Entry 1QVF (X-ray diffraction, 3.10 A resolution); this record covers chains 0 and K of the 31 polymer chains in the assembly.

== Chain 0 ==
Molecule: 23S ribosomal RNA
Source organism: Haloarcula marismortui
Sequence (2922 nucleotides; row label = number of the first residue in the row):
     2 UUGGCUACUA UGCCAGCUGG UGGAUUGCUC GGCUCAGGCG CUGAUGAAGG ACGUGCCAAG
    62 CUGCGAUAAG CCAUGGGGAG CCGCACGGAG GCGAAGAACC AUGGAUUUCC GAAUGAGAAU
   122 CUCUCUAACA AUUGCUUCGC GCAAUGAGGA ACCCCGAGAA CUGAAACAUC UCAGUAUCGG
   182 GAGGAACAGA AAACGCAAUG UGAUGUCGUU AGUAACCGCG AGUGAACGCG AUACAGCCCA
   242 AACCGAAGCC CUCACGGGCA AUGUGGUGUC AGGGCUACCU CUCAUCAGCC GACCGUCUCG
   302 ACGAAGUCUC UUGGAACAGA GCGUGAUACA GGGUGACAAC CCCGUACUCG AGACCAGUAC
   362 GACGUGCGGU AGUGCCAGAG UAGCGGGGGU UGGAUAUCCC UCGCGAAUAA CGCAGGCAUC
   422 GACUGCGAAG GCUAAACACA ACCUGAGACC GAUAGUGAAC AAGUAGUGUG AACGAACGCU
   482 GCAAAGUACC CUCAGAAGGG AGGCGAAAUA GAGCAUGAAA UCAGUUGGCG AUCGAGCGAC
   542 AGGGCAUACA AGGUCCCUCG ACGAAUGACC GACGCGCGAG CGUCCAGUAA GACUCACGGG
   602 AAGCCGAUGU UCUGUCGUAC GUUUUGAAAA ACGAGCCAGG GAGUGUGUCU GCAUGGCAAG
   662 UCUAACCGGA GUAUCCGGGG AGGCACAGGG AAACCGACAU GGCCGCAGGG CUUUGCCCGA
   722 GGGCCGCCGU CUUCAAGGGC GGGGAGCCAU GUGGACACGA CCCGAAUCCG GACGAUCUAC
   782 GCAUGGACAA GAUGAAGCGU GCCGAAAGGC ACGUGGAAGU CUGUUAGAGU UGGUGUCCUA
   842 CAAUACCCUC UCGUGAUCUA UGUGUAGGGG UGAAAGGCCC AUCGAGUCCG GCAACAGCUG
   902 GUUCCAAUCG AAACAUGUCG AAGCAUGACC UCCGCCGAGG UAGUCUGUGA GGUAGAGCGA
   962 CCGAUUGGUG UGUCCGCCUC CGAGAGGAGU CGGCACACCU GUCAAACUCC AAACUUACAG
  1022 ACGCCGUUUG ACGCGGGGAU UCCGGUGCGC GGGGUAAGCC UGUGUACCAG GAGGGGAACA
  1082 ACCCAGAGAU AGGUUAAGGU CCCCAAGUGU GGAUUAAGUG UAAUCCUCUG AAGGUGGUCU
  1142 CGAGCCCUAG ACAGCCGGGA GGUGAGCUUA GAAGCAGCUA CCCUCUAAGA AAAGCGUAAC
  1202 AGCUUACCGG CCGAGGUUUG AGGCGCCCAA AAUGAUCGGG ACUCAAAUCC ACCACCGAGA
  1262 CCUGUCCGUA CCACUCAUAC UGGUAAUCGA GUAGAUUGGC GCUCUAAUUG GAUGGAAGUA
  1322 GGGGUGAAAA CUCCUAUGGA CCGAUUAGUG ACGAAAAUCC UGGCCAUAGU AGCAGCGAUA
  1382 GUCGGGUGAG AACCCCGACG GCCUAAUGGA UAAGGGUUCC UCAGCACUGC UGAUCAGCUG
  1442 AGGGUUAGCC GGUCCUAAGU CAUACCGCAA CUCGACUAUG ACGAAAUGGG AAACGGGUUA
  1502 AUAUUCCCGU GCCACUAUGC AGUGAAAGUU GACGCCCUGG GGUCGAUCAC GCUGGGCAUU
  1562 CGCCCAGUCG AACCGUCCAA CUCCGUGGAA GCCGUAAUGG CAGGAAGCGG ACGAACGGCG
  1622 GCAUAGGGAA ACGUGAUUCA ACCUGGGGCC CAUGAAAAGA CGAGCAUAGU GUCCGUACCG
  1682 AGAACCGACA CAGGUGUCCA UGGCGGCGAA AGCCAAGGCC UGUCGGGAGC AACCAACGUU
  1742 AGGGAAUUCG GCAAGUUAGU CCCGUACCUU CGGAAGAAGG GAUGCCUGCU CCGGAACGGA
  1802 GCAGGUCGCA GUGACUCGGA AGCUCGGACU GUCUAGUAAC AACAUAGGUG ACCGCAAAUC
  1862 CGCAAGGACU CGUACGGUCA CUGAAUCCUG CCCAGUGCAG GUAUCUGAAC ACCUCGUACA
  1922 AGAGGACGAA GGACCUGUCA ACGGCGGGGG UAACUAUGAC CCUCUUAAGG UAGCGUAGUA
  1982 CCUUGCCGCA UCAGUAGCGG CUUGCAUGAA UGGAUUAACC AGAGCUUCAC UGUCCCAACG
  2042 UUGGGCCCGG UGAACUGUAC AUUCCAGUGC GGAGUCUGGA GACACCCAGG GGGAAGCGAA
  2102 GACCCUAUGG AGCUUUACUG CAGGCUGUCG CUGAGACGUG GUCGCCGAUG UGCAGCAUAG
  2162 GUAGGAGACA CUACACAGGU ACCCGCGCUA GCGGGCCACC GAGUCAACAG UGAAAUACUA
  2222 CCCGUCGGUG ACUGCGACUC UCACUCCGGG AGGAGGACAC CGAUAGCCGG GCAGUUUGAC
  2282 UGGGGCGGUA CGCGCUCGAA AAGAUAUCGA GCGCGCCCUA UGGCUAUCUC AGCCGGGACA
  2342 GAGACCCGGC GAAGAGUGCA AGAGCAAAAG AUAGCUUGAC AGUGUUCUUC CCAACGAGGA
  2402 ACGCUGACGC GAAAGCGUGG UCUAGCGAAC CAAUUAGCCU GCUUGAUGCG GGCAAUUGAU
  2462 GACAGAAAAG CUACCCUAGG GAUAACAGAG UCGUCACUCG CAAGAGCACA UAUCGACCGA
  2522 GUGGCUUGCU ACCUCGAUGU CGGUUCCCUC CAUCCUGCCC GUGCAGAAGC GGGCAAGGGU
  2582 GAGGUUGUUC GCCUAUUAAA GGAGGUCGUG AGCUGGGUUU AGACCGUCGU GAGACAGGUC
  2642 GGCUGCUAUC UACUGGGUGU GUAAUGGUGU CUGACAAGAA CGACCGUAUA GUACGAGAGG
  2702 AACUACGGUU GGUGGCCACU GGUGUACCGG UUGUUCGAGA GAGCACGUGC CGGGUAGCCA
  2762 CGCCACACGG GGUAAGAGCU GAACGCAUCU AAGCUCGAAA CCCACUUGGA AAAGAGACAC
  2822 CGCCGAGGUC CCGCGUACAA GACGCGGUCG AUAGACUCGG GGUGUGCGCG UCGAGGUAAC
  2882 GAGACGUUAA GCCCACGAGC ACUAACAGAC CAAAGCCAUC AU
Not modelled in the structure: 2-9, 126-127, 715, 971-998, 1560, 1952-1963, 2137-2236, 2339-2343, 2665-2666, 2915-2923
Bound ions: Mg2+ site 1 near G28 (its only coordinating residue here); Na+ site 1: C40, G41; Na+ site 2: G56, A59, G61; Na+ site 3 near U108 (its only coordinating residue here); Mg2+ site 2 near U115 (its only coordinating residue here); Na+ site 4: C141, G142; Na+ site 5 near U146 (its only coordinating residue here); Mg2+ site 3: C162, U2276; K+ site 1: C162, U163, U172; Mg2+ site 4: A165, A167, C168; Na+ site 6: A165, A166, A167; Mg2+ site 5: A166, G219; 63 more Na+ sites not listed; 98 more Mg2+ sites not listed; 1 more K+ sites not listed

== Chain K ==
Protein: 50S ribosomal protein L15P
Source organism: Haloarcula marismortui
Reference sequence: P12737 (RL15_HALMA); numbering as in UniProt (aligned over 1-164)
Chain sequence (164 residues; each row starts with the number of its first residue):
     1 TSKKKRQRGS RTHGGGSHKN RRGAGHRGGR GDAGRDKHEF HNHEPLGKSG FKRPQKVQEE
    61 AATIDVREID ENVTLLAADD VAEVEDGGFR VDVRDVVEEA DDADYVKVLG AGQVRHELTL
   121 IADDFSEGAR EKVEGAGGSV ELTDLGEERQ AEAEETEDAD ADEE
Not modelled in the structure: 84-88, 151-164
Bound ions: Na+ site 1: Gly14 (shared with A1040(0), A1296(0) of chain 0); Na+ site 2: Ala33, Glu39; Na+ site 3: Asp36 (shared with G2466(0) of chain 0)

== Chain 0 / chain K interface ==
Contacting residue pairs - 172 pairs, chain 0 then chain K:
  G164(0) with Arg30(K), phosphate contact
  A165(0) with Gly29(K), phosphate contact; Arg30(K), hydrogen bond to the phosphate; Ala33(K), phosphate contact
  A166(0) with Ala24(K), base contact; Gly25(K), hydrogen bond to the base; Gly28(K), base contact; Gly29(K), hydrogen bond to the base; Ala33(K), phosphate contact; Gly34(K), hydrogen bond to the phosphate; His38(K), base contact
  G196(0) with Lys56(K), hydrogen bond to the sugar
  C197(0) with Lys56(K), phosphate contact
  U214(0) with Gln55(K), sugar contact
  A215(0) with Lys52(K), salt bridge to the phosphate; Gln55(K), sugar contact
  A216(0) with Lys52(K), salt bridge to the phosphate
  C220(0) with Lys48(K), sugar contact
  G221(0) with Arg35(K), phosphate contact; Leu46(K), phosphate contact; Gly47(K), hydrogen bond to the phosphate
  A222(0) with Asp32(K), phosphate contact; Arg35(K), salt bridge to the phosphate
  G223(0) with Gly31(K), phosphate contact; Asp32(K), hydrogen bond to the phosphate
  A226(0) with Gln55(K), base contact
  G416(0) with Lys56(K), phosphate contact
  G417(0) with Lys56(K), salt bridge to the phosphate
  U623(0) with Arg11(K), hydrogen bond to the phosphate
  U624(0) with Arg11(K), salt bridge to the phosphate; His18(K), salt bridge to the phosphate; Lys19(K), hydrogen bond to the phosphate
  U625(0) with Lys19(K), salt bridge to the phosphate
  G644(0) with Lys4(K), sugar contact; Arg8(K), salt bridge to the phosphate; His13(K), hydrogen bond to the base; Arg21(K), hydrogen bond to the base
  U645(0) with Lys4(K), salt bridge to the phosphate
  C687(0) with Glu99(K), base contact
  A688(0) with Asp65(K), hydrogen bond to the base; Arg67(K), salt bridge to the phosphate; Leu109(K), base contact; Ala111(K), base contact
  A692(0) with Gly50(K), sugar contact; Phe51(K), hydrogen bond to the sugar
  A693(0) with Phe51(K), sugar contact; Arg53(K), phosphate contact
  A694(0) with Arg53(K), salt bridge to the phosphate
  G697(0) with Thr63(K), base contact; Lys107(K), salt bridge to the phosphate; Leu109(K), base contact; Ser126(K), phosphate contact; Glu127(K), hydrogen bond to the phosphate
  A698(0) with Leu109(K), phosphate contact; Gly110(K), hydrogen bond to the phosphate; Ala111(K), sugar contact; Ser126(K), hydrogen bond to the phosphate; Gly128(K), phosphate contact
  C699(0) with Gly110(K), phosphate contact; Ala111(K), phosphate contact; Gly112(K), hydrogen bond to the phosphate; Lys132(K), salt bridge to the phosphate
  A700(0) with Asp70(K), hydrogen bond to the base; Glu71(K), base contact; Gly112(K), phosphate contact; Gln113(K), hydrogen bond to the base; Val114(K), base contact; Arg115(K), base contact
  U701(0) with Gln113(K), hydrogen bond to the phosphate; Arg115(K), salt bridge to the phosphate
  G745(0) with Arg67(K), base contact; Glu71(K), hydrogen bond to the base
  G754(0) with Lys3(K), phosphate contact; Lys4(K), salt bridge to the phosphate
  G755(0) with Lys3(K), salt bridge to the phosphate
  C757(0) with Arg27(K), phosphate contact; Gly31(K), hydrogen bond to the phosphate
  A758(0) with Arg27(K), salt bridge to the phosphate; Arg30(K), phosphate contact; Gly31(K), hydrogen bond to the phosphate
  C759(0) with Arg30(K), salt bridge to the phosphate
  A761(0) with Arg30(K), salt bridge to the phosphate
  C762(0) with Arg21(K), hydrogen bond to the base
  C896(0) with Arg30(K), hydrogen bond to the phosphate
  A897(0) with Gly23(K), phosphate contact; Ala24(K), hydrogen bond to the phosphate; Arg30(K), salt bridge to the phosphate
  G898(0) with Arg22(K), phosphate contact; Gly23(K), hydrogen bond to the phosphate; Ala24(K), phosphate contact; Gly25(K), hydrogen bond to the phosphate; His26(K), phosphate contact
  C899(0) with Arg22(K), salt bridge to the phosphate
  U900(0) with Lys19(K), salt bridge to the phosphate; Arg22(K), salt bridge to the phosphate
  G901(0) with His18(K), salt bridge to the phosphate; Lys19(K), phosphate contact
  G902(0) with Arg11(K), salt bridge to the phosphate; His18(K), salt bridge to the phosphate
  U903(0) with Arg11(K), salt bridge to the phosphate; Thr12(K), base contact; His13(K), sugar contact; His18(K), base contact
  U904(0) with Gln7(K), phosphate contact; Arg8(K), hydrogen bond to the base; Gly9(K), hydrogen bond to the phosphate; Ser10(K), hydrogen bond to the phosphate; Arg11(K), hydrogen bond to the phosphate
  C905(0) with Lys5(K), hydrogen bond to the base; Arg6(K), base contact
  C906(0) with Arg6(K), base contact
  G918(0) with His38(K), hydrogen bond to the base; Phe40(K), sugar contact
  U919(0) with Lys37(K), hydrogen bond to the phosphate; His38(K), sugar contact
  C920(0) with Lys37(K), salt bridge to the phosphate
  G924(0) with Gly25(K), hydrogen bond to the sugar; His38(K), base contact
  C925(0) with Gly25(K), phosphate contact; His26(K), salt bridge to the phosphate; Gly28(K), sugar contact; His38(K), base contact; Glu39(K), hydrogen bond to the sugar
  A926(0) with His38(K), sugar contact; Glu39(K), sugar contact; His41(K), hydrogen bond to the base
  U927(0) with His41(K), hydrogen bond to the sugar; Asn42(K), sugar contact
  U1041(0) with Gly14(K), sugar contact; Gly15(K), sugar contact; Gly16(K), phosphate contact
  U1042(0) with Ser17(K), hydrogen bond to the phosphate; Asn20(K), hydrogen bond to the phosphate
  A1294(0) with Gly16(K), phosphate contact
  G1295(0) with Thr12(K), hydrogen bond to the phosphate; Gly14(K), hydrogen bond to the phosphate; Gly15(K), hydrogen bond to the phosphate; Gly16(K), hydrogen bond to the phosphate
  A1296(0) with Lys3(K), salt bridge to the phosphate
  U1297(0) with Lys3(K), salt bridge to the phosphate
  U1298(0) with Arg6(K), hydrogen bond to the base
  G1299(0) with Thr1(K), phosphate contact; Arg6(K), hydrogen bond to the base
  G1300(0) with Thr1(K), hydrogen bond to the base
  C1301(0) with Lys5(K), base contact
  G1302(0) with Lys5(K), hydrogen bond to the base
  C1353(0) with Lys5(K), hydrogen bond to the base
  G1354(0) with Lys5(K), hydrogen bond to the base; Arg8(K), salt bridge to the phosphate
  C2396(0) with Phe40(K), sugar contact
  A2430(0) with Leu46(K), sugar contact; Gly47(K), hydrogen bond to the sugar
  C2431(0) with Gly47(K), phosphate contact; Lys48(K), hydrogen bond to the phosphate
  C2432(0) with Lys48(K), salt bridge to the phosphate
  U2441(0) with Phe51(K), sugar contact; Arg53(K), hydrogen bond to the phosphate
  G2442(0) with Arg53(K), salt bridge to the phosphate; Pro54(K), sugar contact; Val57(K), phosphate contact
  C2443(0) with Pro54(K), base contact; Lys56(K), hydrogen bond to the phosphate; Val57(K), sugar contact
  U2444(0) with Lys56(K), salt bridge to the phosphate
  G2452(0) with Phe51(K), base contact
  G2453(0) with Gly50(K), hydrogen bond to the phosphate; Phe51(K), sugar contact
  C2454(0) with Ser49(K), phosphate contact; Gly50(K), hydrogen bond to the phosphate
  A2465(0) with Phe40(K), base contact
  G2466(0) with Lys37(K), salt bridge to the phosphate
  A2467(0) with Lys37(K), salt bridge to the phosphate
Interface residues without a listed pair, chain 0 (90 interface residues in all): C696, U753, A907, G1039, A1040, C2440, A2483
Interface residues without a listed pair, chain K (74 interface residues in all): Ser2, Asp36, Phe125, Ala129

== In short ==
90 residues of chain 0 face 74 of chain K across their interface; the contacts include 57 hydrogen bonds and
37 salt bridges. Among the polar pairs are A166(0)-Gly25(K), A166(0)-Gly29(K) and G644(0)-His13(K). C40(0) and
G41(0) coordinate Na+ site 1.
Chain 0 is 23S ribosomal RNA and chain K is 50S ribosomal protein L15P, both from Haloarcula marismortui; the
structure, Structure of a deacylated tRNA minihelix bound to the E site of the large ribosomal subunit ...,
was determined by X-ray diffraction, deposited together with 1QVG.
